Entry 9D7I (electron microscopy, 3.68 A resolution); this record covers chains C and J of the 10 polymer chains in the assembly.

== Chain C ==
Molecule: Surface protein gp120
From: Human immunodeficiency virus 1
Chain sequence (496 residues; numbered 7 to 504 plus 1 insertion-coded residue; 3 numbers in that range are skipped by the numbering (no residue carries them; nothing is unmodelled there); the number before each row is that of its first residue):
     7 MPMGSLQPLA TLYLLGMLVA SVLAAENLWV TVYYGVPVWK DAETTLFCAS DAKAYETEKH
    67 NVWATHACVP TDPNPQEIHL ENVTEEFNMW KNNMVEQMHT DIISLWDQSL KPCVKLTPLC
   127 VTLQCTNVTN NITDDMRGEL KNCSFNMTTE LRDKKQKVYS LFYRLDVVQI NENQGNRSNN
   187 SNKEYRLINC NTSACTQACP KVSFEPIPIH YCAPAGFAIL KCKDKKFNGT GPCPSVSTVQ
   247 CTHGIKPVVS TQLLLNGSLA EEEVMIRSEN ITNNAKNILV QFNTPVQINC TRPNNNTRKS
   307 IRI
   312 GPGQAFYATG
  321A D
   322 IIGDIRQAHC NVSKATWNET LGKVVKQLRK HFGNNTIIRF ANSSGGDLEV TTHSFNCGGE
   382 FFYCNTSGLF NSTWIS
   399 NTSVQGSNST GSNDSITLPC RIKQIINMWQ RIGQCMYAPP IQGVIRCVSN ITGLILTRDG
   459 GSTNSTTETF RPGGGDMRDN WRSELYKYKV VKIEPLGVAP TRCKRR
Not modelled in the structure: 7-33, 58-66, 178-187, 399-410
Disulfides: Cys119-Cys205, Cys126-Cys196, Cys131-Cys149, Cys201-Cys433, Cys296-Cys331, Cys378-Cys445, Cys385-Cys418
Covalent attachments: N-acetylglucosamine (NAG) linked to Asn88, Asn133, Asn137, Asn148, Asn152, Asn234, Asn262, Asn276, Asn295, Asn301, Asn332, Asn355, Asn386, Asn392, Asn448; glycan linked to Asn363

== Chain J ==
Molecule: CH103 K75 N76 Fab heavy chain
From: Homo sapiens
Notes: antibody fragment or engineered binder
Chain sequence (245 residues; row label = number of the first residue in the row; a row labelled like 82A-82C holds insertion residues (82A, then the next letters in order); numbers below 1 keep their minus sign (Met-18 is residue -18)):
   -18 MGWSCIILFL VATATGVHSQ VQLQESGPGV VKSSETLSLT CTVSGGSMGG TYWSWLRLSP
    42 GKGLEWIGYI FHTGETNYSP SLKGRVSISV DTSKNQFSLR L
82A-82C RSV
    83 TAADTAVYFC ASLPRGQL
100A-100E VNAYF
   101 RNWGRGSLVS VTAASTKGPS VFPLAPSSKS TSGGTAALGC LVKDYFPEPV TVSWNSGALT
   161 SGVHTFPAVL QSSGLYSLSS VVTVPSSSLG TQTYICNVNH KPSNTKVDKK VEPKSCDK
Not modelled in the structure: -18 to 1, 122-144, 155-162, 183-218
Disulfides: Cys22-Cys92

== Chain C / chain J interface ==
Pairs across the interface - 31 pairs, chain C then chain J:
  Asn177(C) - Arg82A(J)
  Ile194(C) - Thr54(J)
  Asn197(C) - Val71(J)  hydrogen bond (side chain-backbone)
  Asn280(C) - Asn100B(J)
  Ser365(C) - Gln99(J)  hydrogen bond
  Ser365(C) - Leu100(J)  hydrogen bond (backbone-backbone)
  Ser365(C) - Val100A(J)
  Gly366(C) - Gly98(J)
  Gly366(C) - Gln99(J)
  Gly367(C) - Tyr33(J)  hydrogen bond (backbone-side chain)
  Gly367(C) - Tyr50(J)  hydrogen bond (backbone-side chain)
  Gly367(C) - Gly98(J)
  Gly367(C) - Leu100(J)
  Asp368(C) - Tyr33(J)  hydrogen bond (backbone-side chain)
  Asp368(C) - Arg97(J)  salt bridge
  Glu370(C) - Arg97(J)  salt bridge
  Val371(C) - Arg97(J)
  Val371(C) - Gly98(J)
  Lys421(C) - Glu56(J)  salt bridge
  Asn425(C) - Thr54(J)
  Gln428(C) - Phe52(J)
  Gln428(C) - His53(J)  hydrogen bond
  Ile430(C) - Met29(J)
  Ile430(C) - His53(J)
  Ile430(C) - Thr73(J)
  Asp457(C) - Val100A(J)
  Asp457(C) - Asn100B(J)
  Arg469(C) - Val100A(J)
  Pro470(C) - Gln99(J)  hydrogen bond (backbone-side chain)
  Gly471(C) - Gln99(J)
  Gly473(C) - Arg97(J)
Other interface residues (no listed pair), chain C (24 interface residues in all): Thr198, Ser364, Leu369, Thr455, Gly458
Other interface residues (no listed pair), chain J (19 interface residues in all): Gly30, Gly55, Asp72

== Overview ==
24 residues of chain C and 19 residues of chain J are in contact; the contacts include 8 hydrogen bonds and 3
salt bridges. Polar pairs include Asp368(C)-Arg97(J), Glu370(C)-Arg97(J) and Lys421(C)-Glu56(J). Covalently
linked N-acetylglucosamine: at Asn88(C), Asn133(C), Asn137(C), Asn148(C), Asn152(C) and Asn234(C) and 9 more.
Chain C is Surface protein gp120 (Human immunodeficiency virus 1) and chain J is CH103 K75 N76 Fab heavy chain
(Homo sapiens); the structure, Cryo-EM structure of BG505 DS-SOSIP.664 with 2 CH103 KN Fabs bound, was
determined by electron microscopy, deposited together with 9D7G, 9D7H, 9D7O and 9D7P.
